Entry 9VF7 (X-ray diffraction, 2.40 A resolution); this record covers chains A and C of the 4 polymer chains in the assembly.

Chain A (and C):
Name: histidine kinase
From: Meiothermus ruber DSM 1279
Notes: EC 2.7.13.3; chain C of this document is another copy of the same molecule, construct and numbering; everything in this record applies to it too
Reference sequence: D3PRD8 (D3PRD8_MEIRD); residue numbers follow UniProt; this construct covers 1-142
Chain sequence (148 residues; numbered 1 to 148; the number before each row is that of its first residue):
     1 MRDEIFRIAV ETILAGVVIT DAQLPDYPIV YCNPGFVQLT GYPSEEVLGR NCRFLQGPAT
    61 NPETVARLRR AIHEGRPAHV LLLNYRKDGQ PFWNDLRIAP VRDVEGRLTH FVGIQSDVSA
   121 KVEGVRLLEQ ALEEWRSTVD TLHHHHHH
Not modelled in the structure: 1, 143-148 (chain C: 138-148)
Differences from the reference sequence: expression tag (143-148)
Ligand contacts: FMN (flavin mononucleotide): V18, T20, N51, C52, R53, L55, Q56, V65, L68, R69, I72, L82, N84, N94, L96, I98, F111, V112, G113, Q115

Interface between chain A and chain C:
Residue-residue contacts - 12 pairs, chain A then chain C:
  V122(A) with W135(C), hydrophobic
  V125(A) with W135(C)
  L128(A) with L128(C), hydrophobic
  E129(A) with L132(C)
  L132(A) with V125(C), hydrophobic; L128(C), hydrophobic
  W135(A) with K121(C); V125(C)
  R136(A) with E129(C), salt bridge
  L142(A) with R67(C), hydrogen bond (backbone-side chain); H79(C); V80(C)
Other interface residues (no listed pair), chain A (11 interface residues in all): L81, K121, V139
Other interface residues (no listed pair), chain C (12 interface residues in all): L81, V122, R136

In short:
11 residues of chain A face 12 of chain C across their interface, with 1 hydrogen bond and 1 salt bridge.
Polar pairs include R136(A)-E129(C) and L142(A)-R67(C). Ligands of chain A: flavin mononucleotide.
Chain A and chain C are both histidine kinase (Meiothermus ruber DSM 1279); the structure, Structure of
Meiothermus ruber Mrub_1259 LOV domain with N- and C-terminal alpha helices (MrLOVe), was determined by X-ray
diffraction, deposited together with 9VF8.
